PDB entry 8QX2 | X-ray diffraction, 2.10 A resolution | chains D and E of the 5 polymer chains in the assembly

# Chain D (and E)
Molecule: Soluble acetylcholine receptor
Organism: Aplysia californica
Notes: chain E of this document is another copy of the same molecule, construct and numbering; everything in this record applies to it too
Reference sequence: Q8WSF8 (Q8WSF8_APLCA); residues 1-208 here correspond to UniProt positions 18-225 (UniProt number = residue number + 17)
Amino-acid sequence (217 residues; numbered -8 to 208; the number before each row is that of its first residue; numbers below 1 keep their minus sign (Asp-8 is residue -8)):
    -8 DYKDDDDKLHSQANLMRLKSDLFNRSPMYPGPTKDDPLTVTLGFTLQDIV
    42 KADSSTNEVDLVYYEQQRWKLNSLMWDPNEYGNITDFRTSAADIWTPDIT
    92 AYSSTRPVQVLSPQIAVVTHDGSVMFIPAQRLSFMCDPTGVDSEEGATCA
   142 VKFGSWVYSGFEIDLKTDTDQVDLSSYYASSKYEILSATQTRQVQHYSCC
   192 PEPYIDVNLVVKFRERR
Differences from the reference sequence: expression tag (-8 to 0)
Cystine bridges: Cys127-Cys140, Cys190-Cys191
Small-molecule neighbours: Spiroimine (+)-4 R (ILR): Tyr93, Ser146, Trp147, Tyr188, Cys190, Cys191, Tyr195

# How chain D and chain E interact
Contacting residue pairs (53):
  Pro18(D) - Met7(E)
  Met19(D) - Met7(E)
  Tyr20(D) - Gln3(E)
  Tyr20(D) - Met7(E)  hydrophobic
  Pro21(D) - Leu6(E)  hydrophobic
  Pro21(D) - Met7(E)
  Thr24(D) - Ser2(E)  hydrogen bond
  Thr24(D) - Leu6(E)
  Lys25(D) - Thr76(E)
  Asp26(D) - Asp-2(E)
  Asp26(D) - Lys-1(E)
  Asp26(D) - Ser2(E)
  Asp27(D) - Lys-1(E)
  Asp27(D) - Ser2(E)
  Asp27(D) - Gln3(E)
  Pro28(D) - Lys-1(E)
  Ser45(D) - Lys173(E)  hydrogen bond (backbone-side chain)
  Ser46(D) - Lys173(E)
  Thr47(D) - Val41(E)
  Thr47(D) - Lys173(E)
  Asn48(D) - Ser171(E)  hydrogen bond (side chain-backbone)
  Asn48(D) - Lys173(E)
  Glu49(D) - Val41(E)
  Glu49(D) - Arg122(E)  salt bridge
  Asp89(D) - Pro104(E)
  Asp89(D) - Ile106(E)
  Thr91(D) - Leu102(E)
  Thr91(D) - Pro104(E)
  Tyr93(D) - Gln38(E)  hydrogen bond (backbone-side chain)
  Ser95(D) - Val53(E)
  Ser95(D) - Leu102(E)
  Thr96(D) - Arg122(E)  hydrogen bond (backbone-side chain)
  Arg97(D) - Gln100(E)
  Arg97(D) - Leu102(E)
  Arg97(D) - Arg122(E)
  Pro98(D) - Gln100(E)
  Pro98(D) - Val101(E)
  Pro98(D) - Leu102(E)
  Met126(D) - Gln38(E)
  Met126(D) - Asp39(E)
  Met126(D) - Val53(E)  hydrophobic
  Met126(D) - Tyr169(E)
  Cys127(D) - Tyr169(E)  hydrogen bond (backbone-side chain)
  Asp128(D) - Tyr169(E)  hydrogen bond (backbone-side chain)
  Asp128(D) - Ser171(E)
  Trp147(D) - Ser103(E)
  Trp147(D) - Pro104(E)
  Trp147(D) - Ile118(E)  hydrogen bond (side chain-backbone)
  Trp147(D) - Ala120(E)  hydrophobic
  Val148(D) - Arg79(E)  hydrogen bond (backbone-side chain)
  Val148(D) - Ile106(E)
  Tyr149(D) - Arg79(E)
  Glu153(D) - Arg79(E)  salt bridge
Also at the interface, not in a pair above, chain D (31 interface residues in all): Gly22, Ser94, Ser150
Also at the interface, not in a pair above, chain E (30 interface residues in all): Lys10, Lys42, Tyr55, Asp77, Val108, Ser172

# Summary
31 residues of chain D and 30 residues of chain E are in contact; the contacts include 9 hydrogen bonds and 2
salt bridges. Among the polar pairs are Glu49(D)-Arg122(E), Glu153(D)-Arg79(E) and Thr24(D)-Ser2(E). Chain D
binds Spiroimine (+)-4 R.
Both chains are Soluble acetylcholine receptor (Aplysia californica). Entry 8QX2 (Aplysia californica
acetylcholine-binding protein in complex with racemic spiroimine (+)/(-)-4) was determined by X-ray
diffraction, deposited together with 8Q1M and 8QTL.
